3AHQ - chain A; structure by X-ray diffraction, 2.35 A resolution.

Chain A:
Molecule: ERO1-like protein alpha
Source organism: Homo sapiens
Notes: EC 1.8.4.-
UniProt: Q96HE7 (ERO1A_HUMAN); numbering as in UniProt (aligned over 22-468)
Amino-acid sequence (465 residues; each row starts with the number of its first residue):
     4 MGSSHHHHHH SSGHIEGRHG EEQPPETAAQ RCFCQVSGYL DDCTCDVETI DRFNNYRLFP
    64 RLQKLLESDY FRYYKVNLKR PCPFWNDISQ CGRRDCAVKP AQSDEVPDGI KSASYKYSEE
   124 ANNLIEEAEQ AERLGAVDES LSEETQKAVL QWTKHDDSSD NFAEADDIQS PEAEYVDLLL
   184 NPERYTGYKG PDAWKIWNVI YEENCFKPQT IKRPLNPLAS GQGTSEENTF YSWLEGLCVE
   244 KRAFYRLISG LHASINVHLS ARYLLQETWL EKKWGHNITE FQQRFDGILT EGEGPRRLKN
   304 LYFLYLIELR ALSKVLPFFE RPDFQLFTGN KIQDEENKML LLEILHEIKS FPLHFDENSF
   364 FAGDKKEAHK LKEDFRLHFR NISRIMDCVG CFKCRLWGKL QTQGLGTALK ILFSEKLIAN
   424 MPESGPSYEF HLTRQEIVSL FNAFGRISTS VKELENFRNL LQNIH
Unresolved in the structure: 4-33, 90-131, 166-172, 212-238, 466-468
Sequence notes: expression tag (4-21); engineered mutation Ala104 (Cys in Q96HE7), Ala131 (Cys in Q96HE7), Ala166 (Cys in Q96HE7)
Disulfides: Cys35-Cys48, Cys37-Cys46, Cys85-Cys391, Cys208-Cys241, Cys394-Cys397
Ligand contacts: FAD (flavin-adenine dinucleotide): Glu186, Arg187, Tyr188, Thr189, Gly190, Tyr191, Lys192, Ala196, Trp197, Ile199, Trp200, Tyr204, Tyr248, Ser252, His255, Ala256, Ile258, Asn259, Leu262, Arg287, Arg300, Met389, Cys397, Gly401
From the paper describing this entry:
  - binding site for flavin-adenine dinucleotide: Trp200, His255, Arg287, Cys397
  - catalytic residues: Cys394, Cys397 (proposed by the authors, not directly observed)
  - conformationally variable residues (order/disorder transition): Gln212 to Glu238
  - mutagenesis - C104A/C131A: increased catalytic activity on PDI
  - mutagenesis - R83A/R383A/R387A, R83D/R383D/R387D: decreased catalytic activity

Overview:
Bound to chain A: flavin-adenine dinucleotide. The paper reports catalytic residues Cys394 and Cys397;
R83A/R383A/R387A and R83D/R383D/R387D reduce catalytic activity.
Chain A is ERO1-like protein alpha (Homo sapiens); the structure, hyperactive human Ero1, was determined by
X-ray diffraction (same publication as 3AHR).
